PDB entry 5ZEP | electron microscopy, 3.40 A resolution | chains O and A of the 58 polymer chains in the assembly

# Chain O
Molecule: 50S ribosomal protein L17
From: Mycobacterium smegmatis str. MC2 155
UniProt: A0QSL9 (RL17_MYCS2); residue numbers follow UniProt; this construct covers 1-199
Sequence (199 residues; numbered 1 to 199; the number before each row is that of its first residue):
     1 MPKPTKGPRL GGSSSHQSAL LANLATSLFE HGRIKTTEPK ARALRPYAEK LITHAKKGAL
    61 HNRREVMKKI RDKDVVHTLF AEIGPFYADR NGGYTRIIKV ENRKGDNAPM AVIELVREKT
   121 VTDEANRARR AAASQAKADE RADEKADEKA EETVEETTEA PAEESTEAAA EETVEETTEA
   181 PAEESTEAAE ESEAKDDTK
Disordered / not traced: 1, 119-199
Covalent attachments: covalent link Phe-86/Arg-117

# Chain A
Molecule: 23S rRNA
From: Mycobacterium smegmatis str. MC2 155
Sequence (3120 nucleotides; row label = number of the first residue in the row):
     1 UAAGUGUUUA AGGGCGCAUG GUGGAUGCCU UGGCACUGGG AGCCGAUGAA GGACGUAGGA
    61 GGCUGCGAUA AGCCUCGGGG AGCUGUCAAC CGAGCGUUGA UCCGAGGAUG UCCGAAUGGG
   121 GAAACCCGGC ACGAGUGAUG UCGUGUCACC AGGCGCUGAA UAUAUAGGCG UCUGGGGGGA
   181 ACGCGGGGAA GUGAAACAUC UCAGUACCCG UAGGAAGAGA AAACAAAAUG UGAUUCCGUG
   241 AGUAGUGGCG AGCGAAAGCG GAGGAUGGCU AAACCGUAUG CAUGUGAUAC CGGGUAGGGG
   301 UUGUGUGUGC GGGGUUGUGG GACCUAUCUU UCCGGCUCUA CCUGGCUGGA GGGCAGUGAG
   361 AAAAUGUUGU GGUUAGCGGA AAUGGCUUGG GAUGGCCUGC CGUAGACGGU GAGAGCCCGG
   421 UACGUGAAAA CCCGACGUCU GUCUUGAUGG UGUUCCCGAG UAGCAGCGGG CCCGUGGAAU
   481 CUGCUGUGAA UCUGCCGGGA CCACCCGGUA AGCCUGAAUA CUUCCCAGUG ACCGAUAGCG
   541 GAUUAGUACC GUGAGGGAAU GGUGAAAAGU ACCCCGGGAG GGGAGUGAAA GAGUACCUGA
   601 AACCGUGCGC UUACAAUCCG UCAGAGCCCU CGACGUGUCG UGGGGUGAUG GCGUGCCUUU
   661 UGAAGAAUGA GCCUGCGAGU CAGGGACAUG UCGCGAGGUU AACCCGGGUG GGGUAGCCGC
   721 AGCGAAAGCG AGUCUGAAUA GGGCGUAUCC ACACAAGAGU GUGUGGUGUA GUGGUGUGUU
   781 CUGGACCCGA AGCGGAGUGA UCUACCCAUG GCCAGGGUGA AGCGCGGGUA AGACCGCGUG
   841 GAGGCCCGAA CCCACUUAGG UUGAAGACUG AGGGGAUGAG CUGUGGGUAG GGGUGAAAGG
   901 CCAAUCAAAC UCCGUGAUAG CUGGUUCUCC CCGAAAUGCA UUUAGGUGCA GCGUCGCAUG
   961 UUUCUUGCCG GAGGUAGAGC UACUGGAUGG CCGAUGGGCC CCACAGGGUU ACUGACGUCA
  1021 GCCAAACUCC GAAUGCCGGU AAGUCCAAGA GUGCGGCAGU GAGACGGCGG GGGAUAAGCU
  1081 CCGUGCGUCG AGAGGGAAAC AGCCCAGAUC GCCGGCUAAG GCCCCUAAGC GUGUGCUAAG
  1141 UGGAAAAGGA UGUGCAGUCG CGAAGACAAC CAGGAGGUUG GCUUAGAAGC AGCCACCCUU
  1201 GAAAGAGUGC GUAAUAGCUC ACUGGUCAAG UGAUUGUGCG CCGAUAAUGU AGCGGGGCUC
  1261 AAGCACACCG CCGAAGCCGC GGCAGCCAAC GUGUUGGCUG GGUAGGGGAG CGUCCUGCAU
  1321 CCGGUGAAGC CGCCGAGUGA UCGAGUGGUG GAGGGUGUGG GAGUGAGAAU GCAGGCAUGA
  1381 GUAGCGAUUA GGCAAGUGAG AACCUUGCCC GCCGAAAGAC CAAGGGUUCC UGGGCCAGGC
  1441 CAGUCCGCCC AGGGUGAGUC GGGACCUAAG GCGAGGCCGA CAGGCGUAGU CGAUGGACAA
  1501 CGGGUUGAUA UUCCCGUACC CGUGUAUGUG CGUCCAUGAU GAAUCAGCGG UACUAACCAU
  1561 CCAAAACCAC CGUGACCGCA CCUUUCGGGG UGUGGCGUUG GUGGGGCUGC AUGGGACCUU
  1621 CGUUGGUAGU AGUCAAGCGA UGGGGUGACG CAGGAAGGUA GCCGUACCGG UCAGUGGUAA
  1681 UACCGGGGUA AGCCUGUAGG GAGUCAGAUA GGUAAAUCCG UCUGGCAUAU AUCCUGAGAG
  1741 GUGAUGCAUA GCCGAGUGAG GCGAAUUCGG UGAUCCUAUG CUGCCGAGAA AAGCCUCUAG
  1801 CGAGGACAUA CACGGCCCGU ACCCCAAACC AACACAGGUG GUCAGGUAGA GAAUACUAAG
  1861 GCGUACGAGU GAACUAUGGU UAAGGAACUC GGCAAAAUGC CCCCGUAACU UCGGGAGAAG
  1921 GGGGACCCAC AUGGCGUGUA AGCCUUUACG GCCCAAGCGU GAGUGGGUGG CACAAACCAG
  1981 UGAGAAGCGA CUGUUUACUA AAAACACAGG UCCGUGCGAA GUCGCAAGAC GAUGUAUACG
  2041 GACUGACGCC UGCCCGGUGC UGGAAGGUUA AGAGGACCCG UUAACUCCCU UUGGGGGUGA
  2101 AGCGGAGAAU UUAAGCCCCA GUAAACGGCG GUGGUAACUA UAACCAUCCU AAGGUAGCGA
  2161 AAUUCCUUGU CGGGUAAGUU CCGACCUGCA CGAAUGGCGU AACGACUUCU CAACUGUCUC
  2221 AACCAUAGAC UCGGCGAAAU UGCACUACGA GUAAAGAUGC UCGUUACGCG CGGCAGGACG
  2281 AAAAGACCCC GGGACCUUCA CUACAACUUG GUAUUGGUGC UCGAUACGGU UUGUGUAGGA
  2341 UAGGUGGGAG ACUGUGAAGC UCACACGCCA GUGUGGGUGG AGUCGUUGUU GAAAUACCAC
  2401 UCUGAUCGUA UUGGGCCUCU AACCUCGGAC CGUAUAUCCG GUUCAGGGAC AGUGCCUGGU
  2461 GGGUAGUUUA ACUGGGGCGG UUGCCUCCUA AAAUGUAACG GAGGCGCCCA AAGGUUCCCU
  2521 CAACCUGGAC GGCAAUCAGG UGUUGAGUGU AAGUGCACAA GGGAGCUUGA CUGCGAGACG
  2581 GACAUGUCGA GCAGGGACGA AAGUCGGGAC UAGUGAUCCG GCACCUCUGA GUGGAAGGGG
  2641 UGUCGCUCAA CGGAUAAAAG GUACCCCGGG GAUAACAGGC UGAUCUUCCC CAAGAGUCCA
  2701 UAUCGACGGG AUGGUUUGGC ACCUCGAUGU CGGCUCGUCG CAUCCUGGGG CUGGAGCAGG
  2761 UCCCAAGGGU UGGGCUGUUC GCCCAUUAAA GCGGCACGCG AGCUGGGUUU AGAACGUCGU
  2821 GAGACAGUUC GGUCUCUAUC CGCCGCGCGC GUCAGAAGCU UGAGGAAACC UGUCCCUAGU
  2881 ACGAGAGGAC CGGGACGGAC GAACCUCUGG UAUACCAGUU GUCCCACCAG GGGCACGGCU
  2941 GGAUAGCCAC GUUCGGACAG GAUAACCGCU GAAAGCAUCU AAGCGGGAAA CCUCUUCCAA
  3001 GACCAGGCUU CUCACCCUCU AGGAGGGAUA AGGCCCCCCG CAGACCACGG GAUUGAUAGA
  3061 CCAGACCUGG AAGCCUAGUA AUAGGUGCAG GGAACUGGCA CUAACCGGCC GAAAACUUAC
Disordered / not traced: 1, 340-344, 634-637, 1004-1005, 1756-1757, 1946-1948, 3120
Covalent attachments: covalent link C1568/G1603, C1568/G1604, G1572/G1601, G1578/G1592, C1579/G1592; covalent link G1578/U1593
From the paper describing this entry:
  - conformationally variable residues (domain motion): A1564 to G1605

# How chain O and chain A interact
Contacting residue pairs - 116 pairs, chain O then chain A:
  Pro-2(O) with A2914(A), sugar contact; A3060(A), phosphate contact; G3092(A), phosphate contact; A3093(A), phosphate contact
  Lys-3(O) with A2914(A), base contact; G3059(A), salt bridge to the phosphate; A3093(A), sugar contact
  Pro-4(O) with A2914(A), base contact; A3093(A), sugar contact; A3094(A), base contact
  Thr-5(O) with A2914(A), hydrogen bond to the base
  Lys-6(O) with G1871(A), phosphate contact; C3041(A), salt bridge to the phosphate; A3042(A), base contact; G3043(A), hydrogen bond to the base
  Gly-7(O) with G1871(A), hydrogen bond to the sugar; A2225(A), phosphate contact
  Pro-8(O) with U1870(A), base contact; U2226(A), phosphate contact
  Arg-9(O) with A2225(A), salt bridge to the phosphate; U2226(A), hydrogen bond to the phosphate; U2913(A), sugar contact; A2914(A), salt bridge to the phosphate
  Leu-10(O) with G1869(A), phosphate contact
  Ser-14(O) with A2225(A), hydrogen bond to the phosphate; U2913(A), hydrogen bond to the sugar
  His-16(O) with A1390(A), hydrogen bond to the sugar; G1391(A), sugar contact
  Ala-19(O) with A1390(A), base contact; C1410(A), sugar contact
  Leu-21(O) with A2914(A), base contact
  Asn-23(O) with G1391(A), base contact; C1409(A), hydrogen bond to the sugar; C1410(A), hydrogen bond to the sugar
  Leu-24(O) with G1392(A), sugar contact
  Ser-27(O) with C1393(A), sugar contact
  His-31(O) with C1393(A), sugar contact; A1394(A), sugar contact
  Ile-34(O) with C1393(A), sugar contact
  Lys-35(O) with C1393(A), phosphate contact; A1394(A), phosphate contact
  Thr-36(O) with C1393(A), phosphate contact
  Thr-37(O) with A1868(A), phosphate contact; G1869(A), phosphate contact
  Pro-39(O) with G1869(A), phosphate contact; U1870(A), phosphate contact
  Lys-40(O) with G1392(A), sugar contact; G1869(A), phosphate contact
  Ala-43(O) with A2914(A), base contact
  Arg-45(O) with U3102(A), hydrogen bond to the base
  Glu-49(O) with A3060(A), sugar contact
  Lys-50(O) with A3060(A), salt bridge to the phosphate; C3061(A), salt bridge to the phosphate; A3093(A), salt bridge to the phosphate
  Thr-53(O) with A3060(A), phosphate contact; C3061(A), hydrogen bond to the phosphate
  His-54(O) with G3092(A), salt bridge to the phosphate
  Lys-57(O) with C3062(A), salt bridge to the phosphate
  Leu-60(O) with U1675(A), phosphate contact; G1676(A), phosphate contact; A3072(A), sugar contact
  His-61(O) with A3071(A), hydrogen bond to the base; A3072(A), sugar contact; G3090(A), hydrogen bond to the sugar; G3091(A), sugar contact
  Arg-63(O) with U1675(A), sugar contact
  Arg-64(O) with U1675(A), hydrogen bond to the base; A2929(A), base contact; G2930(A), hydrogen bond to the sugar; A3072(A), phosphate contact; G3073(A), salt bridge to the phosphate
  Met-67(O) with U1675(A), base contact; G2931(A), sugar contact
  Lys-68(O) with G2931(A), sugar contact; G2932(A), sugar contact
  Arg-71(O) with G2932(A), sugar contact; G2933(A), salt bridge to the phosphate
  Asp-72(O) with C1409(A), phosphate contact
  Lys-73(O) with A1673(A), phosphate contact; G1674(A), salt bridge to the phosphate; U1675(A), base contact; C2925(A), sugar contact; A2926(A), salt bridge to the phosphate
  Asp-74(O) with G1674(A), hydrogen bond to the base
  His-77(O) with G1674(A), hydrogen bond to the sugar
  Thr-78(O) with G1674(A), base contact
  Arg-90(O) with C3101(A), hydrogen bond to the sugar; U3102(A), salt bridge to the phosphate
  Asn-91(O) with A3060(A), base contact; C3061(A), hydrogen bond to the sugar; C3101(A), base contact
  Gly-92(O) with A3060(A), sugar contact; C3061(A), sugar contact; C3101(A), hydrogen bond to the sugar
  Gly-93(O) with G3059(A), base contact; A3060(A), hydrogen bond to the sugar; C3101(A), hydrogen bond to the sugar; U3102(A), sugar contact
  Tyr-94(O) with A3060(A), sugar contact
  Thr-95(O) with U3102(A), hydrogen bond to the sugar
  Arg-96(O) with U3102(A), sugar contact; A3103(A), phosphate contact
  Lys-99(O) with C3037(A), salt bridge to the phosphate; C3038(A), phosphate contact
  Arg-103(O) with A1402(A), hydrogen bond to the sugar; A1868(A), sugar contact
  Lys-104(O) with G1400(A), sugar contact; A1402(A), hydrogen bond to the phosphate
  Gly-105(O) with G2233(A), hydrogen bond to the sugar
  Asp-106(O) with A1402(A), base contact; G1867(A), hydrogen bond to the sugar; A1868(A), sugar contact; G2233(A), base contact
  Asn-107(O) with G2233(A), hydrogen bond to the sugar
  Ala-108(O) with A1868(A), sugar contact
  Pro-109(O) with A1868(A), sugar contact
Other interface residues (no listed pair), chain O (69 interface residues in all): Gly-12, Ser-13, Ser-15, Gln-17, Ser-18, Leu-20, Arg-42, Pro-46, Tyr-47, Glu-65, Ile-97, Val-116
Other interface residues (no listed pair), chain A (56 interface residues in all): A1401, A2227, G2234, C2934, C3039, G3040

# Overview
The interface between chain O and chain A involves 69 residues on one side and 56 on the other, with 28
hydrogen bonds and 15 salt bridges. Polar contacts include Thr-5(O)/A2914(A), Lys-6(O)/G3043(A) and
Arg-45(O)/U3102(A). From the paper: conformational variability at A1564(A).
Here chain O is 50S ribosomal protein L17 and chain A is 23S rRNA, both from Mycobacterium smegmatis str. MC2
155. Entry 5ZEP (M. smegmatis hibernating state 70S ribosome structure) was determined by electron microscopy
together with 5ZEB, 5ZET, 5ZEU and 5ZEY from the same study.
